7TR1 - chains K and A of the 3 polymer chains in the assembly; structure by electron microscopy, 3.10 A resolution.

[Chain K]
Name: Kinesin-like protein, Kinesin-1 heavy chain
Source organism: Candida albicans
Reference sequence: chimeric construct of C4YNU9, P33176: residues 2-115 from C4YNU9 (C4YNU9_CANAW) positions 2-115 (same numbers); residues 116-144 from P33176 positions 41-44 (offset varies); residues 145-436 from C4YNU9 (C4YNU9_CANAW) positions 145-436 (same numbers)
Sequence (420 residues; numbered 0 to 444; 25 numbers in that range are skipped by the numbering (no residue carries them; nothing is unmodelled there); the number before each row is that of its first residue; numbering starts at 0):
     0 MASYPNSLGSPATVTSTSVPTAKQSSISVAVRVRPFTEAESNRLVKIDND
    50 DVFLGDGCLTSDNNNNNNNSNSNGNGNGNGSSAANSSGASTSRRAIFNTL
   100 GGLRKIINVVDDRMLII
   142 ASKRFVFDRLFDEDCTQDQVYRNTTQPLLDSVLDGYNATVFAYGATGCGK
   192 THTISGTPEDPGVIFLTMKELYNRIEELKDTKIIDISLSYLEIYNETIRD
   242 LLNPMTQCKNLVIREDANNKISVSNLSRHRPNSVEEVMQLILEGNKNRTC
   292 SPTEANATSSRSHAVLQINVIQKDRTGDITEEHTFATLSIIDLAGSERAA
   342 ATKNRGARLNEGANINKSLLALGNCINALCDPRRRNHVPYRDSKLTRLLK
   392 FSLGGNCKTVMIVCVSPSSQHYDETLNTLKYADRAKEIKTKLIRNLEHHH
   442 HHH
Not modelled in the structure: 0-21, 52-99, 441-444
Differences from the reference sequence: initiating methionine (0); expression tag (1, 437-444)
Bound ions: Mg2+: Thr192, Ser301 (together with AMP-PNP)
Small-molecule neighbours: AMP-PNP (ANP; phosphoaminophosphonic acid-adenylate ester): Arg31, Arg33, Pro34, Thr187, Gly188, Cys189, Gly190, Lys191, Thr192, His193, Thr299, Ser300, Ser301, Leu334, Gly336

[Chain A]
Name: Tubulin alpha-1B chain
Source organism: Sus scrofa
Reference sequence: Q2XVP4 (TBA1B_PIG); numbering as in UniProt (aligned over 1-451)
Sequence (451 residues; row label = number of the first residue in the row):
     1 MRECISIHVGQAGVQIGNACWELYCLEHGIQPDGQMPSDKTIGGGDDSFN
    51 TFFSETGAGKHVPRAVFVDLEPTVIDEVRTGTYRQLFHPEQLITGKEDAA
   101 NNYARGHYTIGKEIIDLVLDRIRKLADQCTGLQGFLVFHSFGGGTGSGFT
   151 SLLMERLSVDYGKKSKLEFSIYPAPQVSTAVVEPYNSILTTHTTLEHSDC
   201 AFMVDNEAIYDICRRNLDIERPTYTNLNRLISQIVSSITASLRFDGALNV
   251 DLTEFQTNLVPYPRIHFPLATYAPVISAEKAYHEQLSVAEITNACFEPAN
   301 QMVKCDPRHGKYMACCLLYRGDVVPKDVNAAIATIKTKRSIQFVDWCPTG
   351 FKVGINYQPPTVVPGGDLAKVQRAVCMLSNTTAIAEAWARLDHKFDLMYA
   401 KRAFVHWYVGEGMEEGEFSEAREDMAALEKDYEEVGVDSVEGEGEEEGEE
   451 Y
Not modelled in the structure: 442-451
UniProt features mapped onto this chain:
  - motif: Met1 to Cys4 (MREC motif)
  - active site: Glu254
  - binding site (GTP): Gly10, Gln11, Ala12, Gln15, Glu71, Ala99, Ser140, Gly143, Gly144, Thr145, Gly146, Thr179, Glu183, Asn206, Tyr224, Asn228, Leu252
  - binding site (Mg(2+)): Glu71
  - site: Tyr451 (Involved in polymerization)
  - modified residue: Lys40 (N6,N6,N6-trimethyllysine), Ser48 (Phosphoserine), Ser232 (Phosphoserine), Tyr282 (3'-nitrotyrosine), Arg339 (Omega-N-methylarginine), Ser439 (Phosphoserine), Glu443 (5-glutamyl polyglutamate), Glu445 (5-glutamyl polyglutamate), Tyr451 (3'-nitrotyrosine)
  - cross-link (Glycyl lysine isopeptide (Lys-Gly)): Lys326 (interchain with G-Cter in ubiquitin), Lys370 (interchain with G-Cter in ubiquitin)
Bound ions: Mg2+: Glu71, Asp98 (together with GTP)
Small-molecule neighbours: GTP (guanosine-5'-triphosphate): Gly10, Gln11, Ala12, Gln15, Asp69, Glu71, Asp98, Ala99, Ala100, Asn101, Ser140, Gly143, Gly144, Thr145, Gly146, Ile171, Thr179, Glu183, Asn206, Tyr224, Leu227, Asn228, Ile231

[How chain K and chain A interact]
Pairs across the interface (25; chain K residue first):
  Ser337(K) - Glu414(A)  hydrogen bond
  Arg339(K) - Glu414(A)
  Ala340(K) - Tyr108(A)  hydrophobic
  Ala340(K) - Gly412(A)
  Ala341(K) - Tyr108(A)
  Lys344(K) - Lys112(A)
  Arg346(K) - Tyr108(A)  hydrogen bond (side chain-backbone)
  Arg346(K) - Lys112(A)
  Ala354(K) - Gly410(A)
  Asn357(K) - Val409(A)
  Asn357(K) - Met413(A)
  Lys358(K) - His406(A)
  Lys358(K) - Gly410(A)
  Leu361(K) - Val405(A)  hydrophobic
  Leu361(K) - His406(A)
  Leu361(K) - Val409(A)  hydrophobic
  Leu361(K) - Glu415(A)
  Asn365(K) - Arg402(A)
  Asn368(K) - Arg402(A)
  Asp414(K) - Glu420(A)
  Glu415(K) - Glu414(A)
  Asn418(K) - Glu415(A)
  Asn418(K) - Gly416(A)
  Tyr422(K) - Arg402(A)
  Tyr422(K) - Glu415(A)  hydrogen bond
Interface residues without a listed pair, chain K (18 interface residues in all): Leu350, Arg375
Interface residues without a listed pair, chain A (15 interface residues in all): Thr109, Lys401

[In short]
Chain K and chain A form an interface of 18 and 15 residues respectively; the contacts include 3 hydrogen
bonds. Polar pairs include Ser337(K)-Glu414(A), Arg346(K)-Tyr108(A) and Tyr422(K)-Glu415(A). Chain K binds
AMP-PNP. Bound to chain A: GTP.
Chain K is Kinesin-like protein, Kinesin-1 heavy chain (Candida albicans) and chain A is Tubulin alpha-1B
chain (Sus scrofa); the structure, CaKip3[2-436]-L2-mutant(HsKHC) - AMP-PNP in complex with a microtubule, was
determined by electron microscopy (same publication as 7TQX, 7TQY, 7TQZ, 7TR0, 7TR2 and 7TR3).
